PDB entry 7BR7 | electron microscopy, 4.30 A resolution (low resolution: residue-level contacts below are approximate; hydrogen-bond / salt-bridge calls are withheld) | chains W and e of the 21 polymer chains in the assembly

Chain W:
Name: Major capsid protein
From: Epstein-Barr virus (strain B95-8)
UniProtKB: P03226 (MCP_EBVB9); numbering as in UniProt (aligned over 1-1381)
Amino-acid sequence (1381 residues; numbered 1 to 1381; the number before each row is that of its first residue):
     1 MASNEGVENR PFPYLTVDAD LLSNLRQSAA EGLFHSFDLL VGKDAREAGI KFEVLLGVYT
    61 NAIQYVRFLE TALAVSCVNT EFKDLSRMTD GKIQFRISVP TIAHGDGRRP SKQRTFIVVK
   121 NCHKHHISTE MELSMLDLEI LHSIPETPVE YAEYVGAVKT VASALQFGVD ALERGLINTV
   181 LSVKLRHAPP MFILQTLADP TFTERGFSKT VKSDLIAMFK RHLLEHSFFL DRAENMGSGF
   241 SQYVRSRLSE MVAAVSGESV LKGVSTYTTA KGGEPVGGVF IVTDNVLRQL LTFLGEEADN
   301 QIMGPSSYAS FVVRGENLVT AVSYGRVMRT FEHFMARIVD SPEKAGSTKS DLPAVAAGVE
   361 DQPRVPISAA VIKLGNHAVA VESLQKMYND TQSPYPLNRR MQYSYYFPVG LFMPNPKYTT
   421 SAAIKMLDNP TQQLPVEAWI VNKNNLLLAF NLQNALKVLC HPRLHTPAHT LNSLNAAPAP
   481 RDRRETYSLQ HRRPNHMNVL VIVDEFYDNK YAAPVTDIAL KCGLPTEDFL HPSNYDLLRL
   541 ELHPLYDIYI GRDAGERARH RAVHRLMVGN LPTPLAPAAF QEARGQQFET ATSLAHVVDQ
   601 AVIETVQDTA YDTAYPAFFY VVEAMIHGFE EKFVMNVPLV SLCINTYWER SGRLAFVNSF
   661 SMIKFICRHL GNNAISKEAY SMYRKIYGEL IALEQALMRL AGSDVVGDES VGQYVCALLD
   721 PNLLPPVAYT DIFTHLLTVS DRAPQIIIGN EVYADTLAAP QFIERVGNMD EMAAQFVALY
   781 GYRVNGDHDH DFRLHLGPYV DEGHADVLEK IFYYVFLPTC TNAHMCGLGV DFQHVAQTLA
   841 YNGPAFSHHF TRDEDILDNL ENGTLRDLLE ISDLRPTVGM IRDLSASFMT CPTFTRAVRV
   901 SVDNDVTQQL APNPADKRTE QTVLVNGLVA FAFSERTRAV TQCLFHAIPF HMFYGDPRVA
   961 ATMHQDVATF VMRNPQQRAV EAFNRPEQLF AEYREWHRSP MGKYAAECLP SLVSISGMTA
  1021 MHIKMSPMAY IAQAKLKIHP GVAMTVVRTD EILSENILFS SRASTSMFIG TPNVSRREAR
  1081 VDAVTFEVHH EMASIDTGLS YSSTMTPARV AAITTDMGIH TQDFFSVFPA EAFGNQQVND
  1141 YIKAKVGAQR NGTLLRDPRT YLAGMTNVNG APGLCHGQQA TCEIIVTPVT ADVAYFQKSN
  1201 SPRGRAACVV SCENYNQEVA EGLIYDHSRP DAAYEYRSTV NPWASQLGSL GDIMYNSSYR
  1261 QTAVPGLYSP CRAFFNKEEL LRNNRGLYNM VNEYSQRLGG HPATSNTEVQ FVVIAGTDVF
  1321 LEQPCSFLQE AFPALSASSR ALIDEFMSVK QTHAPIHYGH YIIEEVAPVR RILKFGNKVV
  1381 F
Not modelled in the structure: 1-4, 105-112, 338-344, 786-787, 1150-1178

Chain e:
Name: Triplex capsid protein 1
From: Epstein-Barr virus (strain B95-8)
UniProtKB: P03187 (TRX1_EBVB9); residues 1-364 here = UniProt positions 1-364
Amino-acid sequence (364 residues; each row starts with the number of its first residue):
     1 MKVQGSVDRR RLQRRIAGLL PPPARRLNIS RGSEFTRDVR GLVEEHAQAS SLSAAAVWRA
    61 GLLAPGEVAV AGGGSGGGSF SWSGWRPPVF GDFLIHASSF NNAEATGTPL FQFKQSDPFS
   121 GVDAVFTPLS LFILMNHGRG VAARVEAGGG LTRMANLLYD SPATLADLVP DFGRLVADRR
   181 FHNFITPVGP LVENIKSTYL NKITTVVHGP VVSKAIPRST VKVTVPQEAF VDLDAWLSGG
   241 AGGGGGVCFV GGLGLQPCPA DARLYVALTY EEAGPRFTFF QSSRGHCQIM NILRIYYSPS
   301 IMHRYAVVQP LHIEELTFGA VACLGTFSAT DGWRRSAFNY RGSSLPVVEI DSFYSNVSDW
   361 EVIL
Not modelled in the structure: 1-8, 72-81, 140-149, 239-255

Interface between chain W and chain e:
Contacting residue pairs (40):
  Met-135(W) / Glu-45(e)
  Met-135(W) / Trp-85(e)
  Leu-136(W) / Arg-218(e)
  Leu-138(W) / Val-43(e)
  Leu-138(W) / Glu-45(e)
  Glu-139(W) / Glu-45(e)
  Glu-139(W) / His-46(e)
  Glu-139(W) / Ala-47(e)
  Glu-139(W) / Gln-48(e)
  Glu-139(W) / Arg-218(e)
  Leu-141(W) / Glu-44(e)
  His-142(W) / Glu-44(e)
  His-142(W) / Glu-45(e)
  His-142(W) / His-46(e)
  His-142(W) / Arg-59(e)
  Ile-144(W) / Arg-59(e)
  Tyr-154(W) / Arg-40(e)
  Val-158(W) / Phe-35(e)
  Val-169(W) / Ile-29(e)
  Val-169(W) / Gly-32(e)
  Thr-1071(W) / Asn-28(e)
  Pro-1072(W) / Ile-29(e)
  Asn-1073(W) / Leu-27(e)
  Val-1074(W) / Arg-25(e)
  Val-1074(W) / Arg-26(e)
  Val-1074(W) / Leu-27(e)
  Val-1074(W) / Ile-29(e)
  Ser-1075(W) / Arg-25(e)
  Ser-1075(W) / Arg-26(e)
  Arg-1076(W) / Arg-25(e)
  Arg-1076(W) / Ser-83(e)
  Arg-1080(W) / Ala-260(e)
  Val-1081(W) / Trp-85(e)
  Val-1081(W) / Pro-210(e)
  Val-1081(W) / Ser-352(e)
  Val-1081(W) / Phe-353(e)
  Val-1081(W) / Tyr-354(e)
  Asp-1082(W) / Thr-220(e)
  Asp-1082(W) / Ser-352(e)
  Phe-1086(W) / Val-43(e)
Other interface residues (no listed pair), chain W (24 interface residues in all): Val-161, Ala-162, Leu-165, Gln-166
Other interface residues (no listed pair), chain e (31 interface residues in all): Ser-30, Val-39, Leu-42, Ser-219, Asp-261, Thr-326, Ser-328

In short:
24 residues of chain W and 31 residues of chain e are in contact.
Chain W is Major capsid protein and chain e is Triplex capsid protein 1, both from Epstein-Barr virus (strain
B95-8); the structure, Epstein-Barr virus, C1 portal-proximal penton vertex, CATC binding, was determined by
electron microscopy (same publication as 7BQT, 7BQX, 7BR8 and 7BSI).
